PDB entry 5IK6 | X-ray diffraction, 2.30 A resolution | chain A

[Chain A]
Name: 5-epi-aristolochene synthase
From: Nicotiana tabacum
Notes: EC 4.2.3.61
UniProt: Q40577 (5EAS_TOBAC); residues 1-548 here = UniProt positions 1-548
Sequence (550 residues; each row starts with the number of its first residue; numbers below 1 keep their minus sign (Gly-1 is residue -1)):
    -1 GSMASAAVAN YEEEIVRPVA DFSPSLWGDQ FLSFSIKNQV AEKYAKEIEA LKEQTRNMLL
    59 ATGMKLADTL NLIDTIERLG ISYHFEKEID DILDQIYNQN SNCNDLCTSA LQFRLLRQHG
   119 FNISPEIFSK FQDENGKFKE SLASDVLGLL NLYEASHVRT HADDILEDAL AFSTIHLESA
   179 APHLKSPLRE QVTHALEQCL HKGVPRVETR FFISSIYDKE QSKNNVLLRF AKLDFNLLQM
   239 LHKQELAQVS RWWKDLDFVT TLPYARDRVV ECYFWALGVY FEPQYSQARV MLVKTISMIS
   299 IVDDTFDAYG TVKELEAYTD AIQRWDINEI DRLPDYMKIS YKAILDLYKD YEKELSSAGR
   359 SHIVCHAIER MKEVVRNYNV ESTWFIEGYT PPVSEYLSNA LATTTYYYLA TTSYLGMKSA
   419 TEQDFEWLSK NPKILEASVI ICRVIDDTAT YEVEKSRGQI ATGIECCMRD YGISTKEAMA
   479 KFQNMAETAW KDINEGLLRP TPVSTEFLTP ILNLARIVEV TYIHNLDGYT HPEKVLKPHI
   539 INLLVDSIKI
Disordered / not traced: -1 to 12
Differences from the reference sequence: expression tag (-1 to 0)
Metal / ion sites: Mg2+ site 1: Asp301 (together with diphosphate); Mg2+ site 2: Asp301, Asp305 (together with diphosphate); Mg2+ site 3: Asp444, Thr448, Glu452 (together with diphosphate)
Residues lining bound ligands:
  - germacrene a (CRE): Arg264, Trp273, Ile294, Ile297, Ser298, Asp301, Tyr376, Thr402, Thr403, Tyr404, Leu407, Cys440, Arg441, Asp444, Tyr520, Tyr527
  - diphosphate (DPO): Arg264, Asp301, Asp305, Glu379, Thr401, Thr402, Arg441, Asp444, Glu452
UniProt features mapped onto this chain:
  - motif: Asp301 to Asp305 (DDXXD motif)
  - binding site ((2E,6E)-farnesyl diphosphate): Arg264, Asp301, Asp305, Arg441, Asp444
  - binding site (Mg(2+)): Asp301, Asp305, Asp444, Asp445, Thr448, Glu452
  - mutagenesis: Trp273 (W273C/E/F: Catalyzes the conversion of (2E,6E)-farnesyl diphosphate to beta-farnesene instead of (+)-5-epi-aristolochene and triggers self-alkyation of D-444 and Y-520 leading to enzyme inactivation), Ala274 (A274T: Relaxed product specificity leading to equal amounts production of 5-epi-aristolochene, 4-epi-eremophilene and premnaspirodiene with cis,trans-farnesyl diphosphate as substrate ...), Val277 (V277L: Catalyzes the conversion of (2E,6E)-farnesyl diphosphate to (+)-5-epi-aristolochene and triggers self-alkyation of D-444 leading to enzyme inactivation), Val372 (V372I: Relaxed product specificity leading to equal amounts production of 5-epi-aristolochene, 4-epi-eremophilene and premnaspirodiene with cis,trans-farnesyl diphosphate as substrate ...), Tyr404 (Y404C: Catalyzes the conversion of (2E,6E)-farnesyl diphosphate to an unknown sesquiterpene instead of (+)-5-epi-aristolochene and triggers self-alkyation of D-444 and Y-520 leading to enzyme ...), Tyr406 (Y406L: Relaxed product specificity leading to equal amounts production of 5-epi-aristolochene, 4-epi-eremophilene and premnaspirodiene with cis,trans-farnesyl diphosphate as substrate ...), Leu407 (L407I: Catalyzes the conversion of (2E,6E)-farnesyl diphosphate to (+)-5-epi-aristolochene and triggers self-alkyation of D-444 and Y-520 leading to enzyme inactivation ...), Leu512 (L512I: Catalyzes the conversion of (2E,6E)-farnesyl diphosphate to (+)-5-epi-aristolochene and triggers self-alkyation of D-444 leading to enzyme inactivation), Val516 (V516I: Relaxed product specificity leading to equal amounts production of 5-epi-aristolochene, 4-epi-eremophilene and premnaspirodiene with cis,trans-farnesyl diphosphate as substrate ...), Tyr520 (Y520F: Loss of production of aristolochene, and accumulation of the intermediate germacrene A)
From the paper describing this entry:
  - catalytic residues: Tyr520 (citing earlier work)
  - binding site for germacrene a: Tyr527

[Overview]
Ligands of chain A: germacrene a and diphosphate. Asp301 and Asp305 coordinate Mg2+ site 2. Asp444, Thr448 and
Glu452 form the Mg2+ site 3. UniProt lists 5 (2E,6E)-farnesyl diphosphate-binding residues, 6 Mg2+-binding
residues and 10 mutagenesis sites. From the paper: the catalytic residue Tyr520; a binding site for germacrene
a at Tyr527.
Chain A is 5-epi-aristolochene synthase (Nicotiana tabacum); the structure, Tobacco 5-epi-aristolochene
synthase with germacrene A and PPi, was determined by X-ray diffraction together with 5IK0, 5IK9, 5IKA and
5IKH from the same study.
